Entry 5OQM (electron microscopy, 5.80 A resolution (low resolution: residue-level contacts below are approximate; hydrogen-bond / salt-bridge calls are withheld)); this record covers chains M and T of the 46 polymer chains in the assembly.

[Chain M]
Protein: Transcription initiation factor IIB
From: Saccharomyces cerevisiae (strain ATCC 204508 / S288c)
Reference sequence: P29055 (TF2B_YEAST); residue numbers follow UniProt; this construct covers 1-345
Chain sequence (345 residues; numbered 1 to 345; the number before each row is that of its first residue):
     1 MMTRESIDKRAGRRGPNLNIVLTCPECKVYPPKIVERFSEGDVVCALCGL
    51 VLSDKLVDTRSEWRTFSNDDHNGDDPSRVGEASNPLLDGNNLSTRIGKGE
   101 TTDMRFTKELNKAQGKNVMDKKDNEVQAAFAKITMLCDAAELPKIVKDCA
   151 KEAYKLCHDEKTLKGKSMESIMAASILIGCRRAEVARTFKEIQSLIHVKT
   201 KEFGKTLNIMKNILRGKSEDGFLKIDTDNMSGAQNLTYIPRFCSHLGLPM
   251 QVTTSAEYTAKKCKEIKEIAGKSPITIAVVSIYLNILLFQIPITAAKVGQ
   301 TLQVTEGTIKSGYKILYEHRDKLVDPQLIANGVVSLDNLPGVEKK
Unresolved in the structure: 1-15, 67-83, 219-233, 327-345
Curated features (UniProtKB/Swiss-Prot):
  - zinc finger: Ile20 to Ser53 (TFIIB-type)
  - binding site (Zn(2+)): Cys24, Cys27, Cys45, Cys48
Bound ions: Zn2+: Cys24, Cys27, Cys45, Cys48

[Chain T]
Molecule: Template DNA
Sequence (106 nucleotides; each row starts with the number of its first residue):
     1 TGACACAGCGCAGTTGTGCTATGATATTTTTATGTATGTACAACACACAT
    51 CGGAGGTGAATCGAACGTTCCATAGCTATTATATACACAGCGTGCTACTG
   101 TTCTCG
Unresolved in the structure: 1-13, 54-65, 98-106

[How chain M and chain T interact]
Contacting residue pairs (4):
  Lys190(M) with DC88(T)
  Lys272(M) with DC86(T); DA87(T)
  Thr305(M) with DC88(T)
Other interface residues (no listed pair), chain M (6 interface residues in all): Lys164, Thr276, Thr308
Other interface residues (no listed pair), chain T (4 interface residues in all): DG75

[Overview]
6 residues of chain M and 4 residues of chain T are in contact. The Zn2+ site is built by Cys24(M), Cys27(M),
Cys45(M) and Cys48(M). Curated annotation (UniProt) lists 4 Zn2+-binding residues on chain M.
Here chain M is Transcription initiation factor IIB (Saccharomyces cerevisiae (strain ATCC 204508 / S288c))
and chain T is Template DNA. Entry 5OQM (Structure of yeast transcription pre-initiation complex with tfiih
and core mediator) was determined by electron microscopy (same publication as 5OQJ).
